PDB entry 4FG8 | X-ray diffraction, 2.20 A resolution | chain A

# Chain A
Molecule: Calcium/calmodulin-dependent protein kinase type 1
Source organism: Homo sapiens
Notes: EC 2.7.11.17
Reference sequence: Q14012 (KCC1A_HUMAN); numbering as in UniProt (aligned over 1-315)
Amino-acid sequence (315 residues; row label = number of the first residue in the row):
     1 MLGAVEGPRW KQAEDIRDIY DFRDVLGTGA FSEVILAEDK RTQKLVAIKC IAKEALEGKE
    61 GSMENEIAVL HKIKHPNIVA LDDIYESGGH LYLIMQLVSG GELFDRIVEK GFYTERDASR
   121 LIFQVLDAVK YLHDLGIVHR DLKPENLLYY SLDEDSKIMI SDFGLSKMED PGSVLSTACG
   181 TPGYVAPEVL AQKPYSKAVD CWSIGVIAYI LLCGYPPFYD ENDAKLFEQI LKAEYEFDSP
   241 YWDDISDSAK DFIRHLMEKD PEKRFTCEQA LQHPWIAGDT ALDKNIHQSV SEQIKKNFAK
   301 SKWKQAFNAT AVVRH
Not modelled in the structure: 1-9, 55-64, 164-180, 300-315
Small-molecule neighbours: ATP (adenosine-5'-triphosphate): L26, G27, T28, G29, A30, F31, S32, V34, A47, K49, V79, M95, Q96, L97, V98, E102, D141, E145, N146, L148, S161, D162
Reported in the primary citation:
  - post-translational modification sites: T177 (citing earlier work)

# Overview
Chain A binds ATP. From the paper: a modification site at T177.
Chain A is Calcium/calmodulin-dependent protein kinase type 1 (Homo sapiens); the structure, Crystal structure
of human calcium/calmodulin-dependent protein kinase I 1-315 in complex with ATP, was determined by X-ray
diffraction, deposited together with 4FG7, 4FG9 and 4FGB.
